PDB entry 5T14 | X-ray diffraction, 3.00 A resolution | chains A and D of the 3 polymer chains in the assembly

[Chain A]
Name: DNA polymerase kappa
Organism: Homo sapiens
Notes: EC 2.7.7.7
UniProt: Q9UBT6 (POLK_HUMAN); residues 1-527 here = UniProt positions 1-527
Sequence (527 residues; row label = number of the first residue in the row):
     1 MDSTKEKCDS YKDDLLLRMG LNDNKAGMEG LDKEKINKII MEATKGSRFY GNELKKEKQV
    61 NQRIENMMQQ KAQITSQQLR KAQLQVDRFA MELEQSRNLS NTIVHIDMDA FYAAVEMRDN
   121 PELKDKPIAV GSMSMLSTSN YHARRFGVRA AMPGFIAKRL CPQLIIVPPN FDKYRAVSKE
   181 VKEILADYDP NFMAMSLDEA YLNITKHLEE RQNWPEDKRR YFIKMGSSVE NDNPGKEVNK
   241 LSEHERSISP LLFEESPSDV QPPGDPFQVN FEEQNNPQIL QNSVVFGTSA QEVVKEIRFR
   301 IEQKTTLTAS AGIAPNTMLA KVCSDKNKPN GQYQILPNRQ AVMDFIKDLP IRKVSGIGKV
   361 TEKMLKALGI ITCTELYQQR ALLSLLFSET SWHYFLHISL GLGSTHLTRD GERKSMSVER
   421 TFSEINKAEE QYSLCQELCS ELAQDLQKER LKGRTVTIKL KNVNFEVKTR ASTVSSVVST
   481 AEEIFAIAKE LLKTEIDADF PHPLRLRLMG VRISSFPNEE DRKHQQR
Disordered / not traced: 1-30, 225-281, 519-527
UniProt features mapped onto this chain:
  - binding site (Mg(2+)): Asp107, Asp198, Glu199
  - mutagenesis: Asp198 (D198A: Loss of DNA polymerase activity; when associated with A-199), Glu199 (E199A: Loss of DNA polymerase activity; when associated with D-198)
Ion coordination: Mg2+ site 1: Asp107, Met108, Asp198 (together with DZ4); Mg2+ site 2: Arg352, Val354, Ile357 (shared with 1 residue of chain C)
Small-molecule neighbours: DZ4 (2'-deoxy-5'-O-[(R)-hydroxy{[(R)-hydroxy(phosphonooxy)phosphoryl]amino}phosphoryl]adenosine): Asp107, Met108, Asp109, Ala110, Phe111, Tyr112, Ser137, Thr138, Tyr141, Arg144, Ala150, Ala151, Asp198, Glu199, Lys328

[Chain D]
Molecule: 13-nt DNA strand
Sequence (13 nucleotides; each row starts with the number of its first residue):
     2 CTATXTCGAT CCG
Modified residues: VKJ (2'-deoxy-N-[(7R,8S,9R,10S)-7,8,9-trihydroxy-7,8,9,10-tetrahydrobenzo[pqr]tetraphen-10-yl]guanosine 5'-(dihydrogen phosphate)) at position 6

[Chain A / chain D interface]
Pairs across the interface (35):
  Thr44(A) - DA4(D)  hydrogen bond to the base
  Phe49(A) - DA4(D)  stacking on the base
  Met133(A) - DT3(D)  base contact
  Ser134(A) - DA4(D)  sugar contact
  Met135(A) - DA4(D)  phosphate contact
  Met135(A) - DT5(D)  sugar contact
  Ala151(A) - DT5(D)  base contact
  Pro153(A) - DA4(D)  base contact
  Phe155(A) - DT3(D)  stacking on the base
  Phe155(A) - DA4(D)  phosphate contact
  Ile156(A) - DA4(D)  base contact
  Phe171(A) - VKJ_6(D)
  Ser388(A) - DC12(D)  hydrogen bond to the phosphate
  Thr390(A) - DC12(D)  hydrogen bond to the phosphate
  Ser391(A) - DC12(D)  hydrogen bond to the phosphate
  Arg413(A) - DC8(D)  salt bridge to the phosphate
  Arg413(A) - DG9(D)  phosphate contact
  Lys414(A) - DG9(D)  hydrogen bond to the phosphate
  Lys414(A) - DA10(D)  salt bridge to the phosphate
  Ser415(A) - DC8(D)  sugar contact
  Ser415(A) - DG9(D)  hydrogen bond to the phosphate
  Met416(A) - DC8(D)  phosphate contact
  Ser417(A) - DT7(D)  sugar contact
  Ser417(A) - DC8(D)  hydrogen bond to the phosphate
  Val418(A) - DT7(D)  phosphate contact
  Glu419(A) - VKJ_6(D)
  Glu419(A) - DT7(D)  hydrogen bond to the phosphate
  Arg420(A) - VKJ_6(D)
  Thr421(A) - DT5(D)  sugar contact
  Thr421(A) - VKJ_6(D)
  Lys461(A) - DT5(D)  salt bridge to the phosphate
  Phe465(A) - DA4(D)  sugar contact
  Arg507(A) - DA4(D)  salt bridge to the phosphate
  Arg507(A) - DT5(D)  salt bridge to the phosphate
  Leu508(A) - VKJ_6(D)
Other interface residues (no listed pair), chain A (32 interface residues in all): Tyr112, Arg159, Arg175, Ser196, Leu197, Lys459
Other interface residues (no listed pair), chain D (10 interface residues in all): DT11

[Overview]
Chain A and chain D form an interface of 32 and 10 residues respectively, with 8 hydrogen bonds, 5 salt
bridges and 2 aromatic stacking contacts. Polar pairs include Thr44(A)-DA4(D), Ser388(A)-DC12(D) and
Thr390(A)-DC12(D). Ligands of chain A: compound DZ4.
Chain A is DNA polymerase kappa (Homo sapiens) and chain D is a 13-nt DNA strand; the structure, DNA
polymerase kappa extending beyond a bulky major benzo[a]pyrene adduct, was determined by X-ray diffraction.
